Entry 6ZU5 (electron microscopy, 2.90 A resolution); this record covers chains L50 and LT0 of the 74 polymer chains in the assembly.

[Chain L50]
Molecule: 25S rRNA
From: Paranosema locustae
Sequence (2639 nucleotides; each row starts with the number of its first residue):
     1 ACACACCCCG GUGGGGGAUC CCUCGGCCUG CGCGCCGGGC AAGGACGCGG ACGCACGCGA
    61 UAGACGGCAC GAUCCUCAGA CACGACUGCC GGUCUCCGAC AGCGGCGCAG CCGCAGACAA
   121 CCCCCCGGAC UUAAGCAUAU CACUAGGGGG CGGAGAAGAA ACCAACAGGG AUUCCUGCAG
   181 UAGCGGCGAG CGAACAGGGA CGAGCCCGCA UGGCAAUCGG CAUCGCCGAG UUGUGACAGC
   241 GCACCGCGAA CGCCCCGGAC AGGGCGGCCA CAGAGGGCGA CAGCCCCGUA GCAGCGCGCA
   301 GCGGAGCGAG UAGCGCUGCU UGGUCAUGCA GCGCGAAGCG GUGGUGGCGC CAUCGAAGGC
   361 UAAAUACGCC GCAGGACCGA UAGCGCACAA GUACCGCGAG GGGACGGCGA CGAGCAGCCC
   421 GCAGGGGCGG CGAAAGCGUG AAACCACCGG GGCGCCCACU UGUGGGCCCC GUCUUGAAAC
   481 ACGGACCAAG GAGUGCAUGU GCGCAGCGAG UCCGCUCCGC GGCGCAGCGA AGGCCAUCGA
   541 GCUGCGCACA UGCGACCCGA UAGGCAGUGA ACUACGCCUG GGCAGGGCGA AGCCCGCGGA
   601 AACGCAGGUG GAGGCCCCGA GCCGUUCUGA CGUGCAAUUC GAUGGCGCGA CCUGGGCGUA
   661 GCGGCGAAAG ACCAAUCGAA CUGCCUGGUA GCUGGUUCCC UCCGAAAUGU CCCGCAGGAC
   721 AGCGGGCGCC CCGCAGGUCU GCCGCGUAGA GCAAUGGCGC GGCGUCCGGC AGCGCCGGCG
   781 CACCCCCAAA CUGCGAAGCG GCAGGGCGCG CGCAGCAGCG UGCGCGCGCA CAACUGCGGG
   841 CGCCUAGUGG GCCGCCGCUG GUAAGCAGCG CCGGCAAUGA GGACACAACC UCGUGCGCGG
   901 GCAAGGGACC CCAGCUGCGC ACACAGACGA AGGGCGCGGG CGCGUCGCGA CAGCAGGGCG
   961 GUGGCCAUAG AGGUCGGCAC CCGCUAAGAA CCGUGUUGCA ACGUACCUGC CGAACACGCC
  1021 CGCCCCGAAA AUGGACGGUG CUCAGCGCAG CCCCGACCCC GCGCACGCAC AGCGUGGUAG
  1081 GAGGGCGCGC CGGCGCCGCA GAAGCGCAUG CGUGCGCAUG CGUGGAGGCA CCCGCGGCGC
  1141 AGAUCUUGGU GGCAGUAGCA CACUCGGGCG CGAGCCCCGA GGGCCGGGAG ACGGGUUCUU
  1201 CCGCCAGGCC GCUCCGCGGA AGGUGAGCCG GGUCCUAAGG ACGCGCUGGC CCGCAACCGA
  1261 CAGGCAAGCG GGCACACAUU CCCGCGCCGU GUGCCAUGCG GCAACGCACC GUGCGCGGCC
  1321 GGGCGCAGGG CUGGCGCCGG GGGCCCUCCU CCCCCGCAAA GCGGCCCGCC UGCGGACUCU
  1381 UGCAGCACGA GGCAGCCCGC GCCGCGUGGC GGGGCCGUCG CCGCGCGCCA GGACUCGCCC
  1441 CCCGUGAAGC CCCGCGCACG CACACACACG CCCGUACCAA UCCGCACCAG GGCUCCAGGG
  1501 CGCGCACCCC ACGGCCAGGG CCCACGCAGG UUUGGGAAUU CGGCAAGCUG GAUCCGCAAC
  1561 CUCGGGACAA GGAUUGGCUC CGGGCGCCGG AGCUGUCGCU UCCAAGGGGA AUCCGACUGU
  1621 UUAGUAAAAA CAUAGCCUUG CGCCGCACGC AAGGUGAAUU CUGCCCAGUG CCCGGGACGU
  1681 CACGCCGGCG CGACCCGCGC ACGCACGGGU CAACGGCGGG AGUAACUAUG ACUCUCUUAA
  1741 GGUAGCCAAA CGCCUCGUCA UCUAAUUAGU GACGCGCAUG AAUGGAGCAA CGAGAUUCCC
  1801 ACUGUCCCUA CCUGCUCCCC AGCGAACCCA CUGCCAAGGG AACGGGCUUG GCGCAGUCAG
  1861 CGGGGAAAGA AGACCCUGUU GAGCUUGACU CUAGUGUGGG GCCGCGGCGC GCCGCGCCGG
  1921 CGUAGGCAGG UGGGAGGUGC GCCGUGAGUG AAAGACCACU GCGCGCGCGC GCGCCCGCUU
  1981 CGCGCAGCAA CGCCCCCAGA UGGGGAGUUU GGCUGGGGCG GCACGUCUGC UAGACCCCAA
  2041 CGCAGACGUC CUACGGUGGG CUCAGCGCGG ACAGAACCCG CGCGUCGAGC ACAAGGGCAA
  2101 ACGCCCGCCU CACGGCGCCC CCCCGGGUGC CGGCGGGAAA CCGGGGCCUA GCGAUCCCUC
  2161 GCGCAUGCAC GCCGCGUCGC GGGGGUGGCU GAAAAGUUAC CACAGGGAUA ACUGGCUUGU
  2221 GGCGGCCAAG CGUCCGCAGC GACGCCGCUU UUUGAUUCUU CGAUGUCGGC UCUUCCUAGC
  2281 AUGGCGUGGC AGCGCGCGCC AAGUGUUGGA UUGUUCACCC ACUGACAGGG AACGUGAGCU
  2341 GGGUUUAGAC CGUCGUGAGA CAGGUUAGUU UUACCCUACU GAGCGCGGAC ACACCGGGCA
  2401 GCGCGGGCUA GUACGAGAGG AACGCCCGUG CGGGGCCGCU GGUCCGCGCC UGUCCGACAG
  2461 GGCAGGUGCG CCGCUACGCC CCGUGCGUGU ACGGCUGGAC GCCUCUAAGC CGGAGCCGCC
  2521 CCCCCGUGUG UCUAAACCCC UGGUUUCCGC CCCCCGCGAC CACGACGCGG CCGGGGGCUG
  2581 GUGCUGUGCG CGUGCGAGCU CUGCGAGCCG CUGAGGCUUC CAGACCCCUG CGGGGUGUU
Disordered / not traced: 1-3, 771-773, 943-1016, 1357-1360, 1406-1425, 1676-1678, 1909-1973, 2385-2386, 2500-2501, 2538-2542, 2593, 2601-2602
Ion coordination: Mg2+ site 1 near C21 (its only coordinating residue here); Mg2+ site 2 near A41 (its only coordinating residue here); Mg2+ site 3 near U61 (its only coordinating residue here); Mg2+ site 4: C65, G66; Mg2+ site 5: G128, C565 (shared with 2 residues of chain LN0); Mg2+ site 6: G135, C136, G1881; Mg2+ site 7: G135, C136; Mg2+ site 8 near C143 (its only coordinating residue here); Mg2+ site 9 near A156 (its only coordinating residue here); Mg2+ site 10 near G208 (its only coordinating residue here); Mg2+ site 11 near A249 (its only coordinating residue here); Mg2+ site 12 near G318 (its only coordinating residue here); 100 more Mg2+ sites not listed

[Chain LT0]
Protein: eL21
From: Paranosema locustae
Chain sequence (160 residues; row label = number of the first residue in the row):
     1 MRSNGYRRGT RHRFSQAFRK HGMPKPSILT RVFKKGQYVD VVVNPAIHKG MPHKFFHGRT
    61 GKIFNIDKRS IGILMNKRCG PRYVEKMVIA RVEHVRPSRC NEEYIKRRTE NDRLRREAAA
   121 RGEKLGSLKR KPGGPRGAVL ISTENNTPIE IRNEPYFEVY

[Chain L50 / chain LT0 interface]
Contacting residue pairs (145):
  G722(L50) with Pro81(LT0), phosphate contact; Arg82(LT0), salt bridge to the phosphate
  C723(L50) with Pro81(LT0), phosphate contact
  U740(L50) with Glu103(LT0), hydrogen bond to the sugar
  G741(L50) with Cys100(LT0), hydrogen bond to the base; Glu103(LT0), sugar contact
  C742(L50) with Arg99(LT0), hydrogen bond to the phosphate; Cys100(LT0), base contact
  C743(L50) with Asp40(LT0), sugar contact; Gly58(LT0), base contact; Arg96(LT0), hydrogen bond to the phosphate; Arg99(LT0), salt bridge to the phosphate
  G744(L50) with His57(LT0), hydrogen bond to the phosphate; Gly58(LT0), sugar contact; Arg96(LT0), salt bridge to the phosphate
  C745(L50) with His57(LT0), phosphate contact
  G746(L50) with His12(LT0), phosphate contact; Arg13(LT0), phosphate contact
  A790(L50) with Arg11(LT0), hydrogen bond to the phosphate
  C791(L50) with Arg11(LT0), salt bridge to the phosphate
  U792(L50) with Arg11(LT0), salt bridge to the phosphate; His12(LT0), phosphate contact
  G793(L50) with Phe18(LT0), sugar contact
  G800(L50) with Gly58(LT0), hydrogen bond to the base; Arg59(LT0), sugar contact
  G801(L50) with Arg59(LT0), sugar contact; Thr60(LT0), hydrogen bond to the sugar
  C802(L50) with Tyr38(LT0), phosphate contact; Thr60(LT0), sugar contact; Cys100(LT0), hydrogen bond to the sugar
  A803(L50) with Tyr38(LT0), sugar contact; Cys100(LT0), sugar contact; Asn101(LT0), sugar contact; Tyr104(LT0), sugar contact
  G804(L50) with Tyr104(LT0), sugar contact; Arg107(LT0), hydrogen bond to the sugar; Arg130(LT0), hydrogen bond to the base
  G805(L50) with Tyr104(LT0), hydrogen bond to the sugar; Arg108(LT0), base contact; Asp112(LT0), hydrogen bond to the base
  G806(L50) with Arg108(LT0), sugar contact
  C807(L50) with Arg108(LT0), sugar contact; Asp112(LT0), hydrogen bond to the sugar; Arg116(LT0), hydrogen bond to the sugar
  G808(L50) with Arg116(LT0), hydrogen bond to the sugar
  U821(L50) with Lys34(LT0), salt bridge to the phosphate
  G822(L50) with Lys34(LT0), phosphate contact; Lys35(LT0), hydrogen bond to the phosphate
  C823(L50) with Lys35(LT0), salt bridge to the phosphate
  C829(L50) with Arg115(LT0), sugar contact; Arg116(LT0), sugar contact; Ala119(LT0), phosphate contact
  A830(L50) with Arg115(LT0), hydrogen bond to the phosphate; Ala119(LT0), phosphate contact
  C831(L50) with Arg115(LT0), salt bridge to the phosphate; Leu125(LT0), phosphate contact; Gly126(LT0), phosphate contact
  A832(L50) with Ser127(LT0), hydrogen bond to the phosphate; Lys129(LT0), phosphate contact
  A833(L50) with Arg107(LT0), salt bridge to the phosphate; Lys129(LT0), phosphate contact; Arg130(LT0), salt bridge to the phosphate; Pro132(LT0), sugar contact
  C834(L50) with Lys129(LT0), salt bridge to the phosphate
  A2023(L50) with Met1(LT0), base contact
  C2027(L50) with Ser3(LT0), hydrogen bond to the phosphate; Asn4(LT0), hydrogen bond to the phosphate; Gly5(LT0), hydrogen bond to the phosphate
  U2028(L50) with Ser3(LT0), hydrogen bond to the phosphate; Asn4(LT0), phosphate contact; Gly5(LT0), hydrogen bond to the phosphate; Arg7(LT0), phosphate contact; Arg8(LT0), hydrogen bond to the phosphate
  G2029(L50) with Arg2(LT0), salt bridge to the phosphate; Arg7(LT0), phosphate contact; Arg8(LT0), phosphate contact; Gly9(LT0), hydrogen bond to the phosphate; Thr10(LT0), hydrogen bond to the phosphate; Arg11(LT0), hydrogen bond to the sugar
  C2030(L50) with Arg2(LT0), salt bridge to the phosphate; Arg11(LT0), phosphate contact
  U2031(L50) with Arg2(LT0), base contact
  A2032(L50) with Met1(LT0), base contact
  C2035(L50) with Arg13(LT0), hydrogen bond to the sugar; Arg59(LT0), hydrogen bond to the base
  C2036(L50) with Arg13(LT0), salt bridge to the phosphate; Lys54(LT0), hydrogen bond to the phosphate; Phe55(LT0), sugar contact
  C2037(L50) with Arg8(LT0), salt bridge to the phosphate; Lys54(LT0), salt bridge to the phosphate
  C2038(L50) with Arg8(LT0), salt bridge to the phosphate
  A2039(L50) with Met1(LT0), hydrogen bond to the phosphate
  A2040(L50) with Met1(LT0), phosphate contact
  G2042(L50) with Met1(LT0), base contact
  G2095(L50) with Arg11(LT0), hydrogen bond to the phosphate
  G2096(L50) with Arg7(LT0), hydrogen bond to the sugar; Arg11(LT0), salt bridge to the phosphate; Phe14(LT0), hydrogen bond to the sugar; Ser15(LT0), phosphate contact; Pro45(LT0), sugar contact; His48(LT0), base contact
  G2097(L50) with Ser15(LT0), phosphate contact; Gln16(LT0), hydrogen bond to the phosphate; His21(LT0), salt bridge to the phosphate; Pro45(LT0), sugar contact; Ala46(LT0), sugar contact; His48(LT0), hydrogen bond to the sugar
  C2098(L50) with Gln16(LT0), hydrogen bond to the phosphate; His21(LT0), salt bridge to the phosphate; Gly22(LT0), hydrogen bond to the phosphate; Met23(LT0), sugar contact; Ala46(LT0), phosphate contact
  A2099(L50) with Gly22(LT0), phosphate contact
  C2102(L50) with Met23(LT0), hydrogen bond to the base; Ala46(LT0), hydrogen bond to the base; His48(LT0), hydrogen bond to the base
  C2119(L50) with Met87(LT0), hydrogen bond to the sugar; Ile89(LT0), sugar contact
  C2120(L50) with Tyr6(LT0), sugar contact; Lys86(LT0), phosphate contact; Met87(LT0), hydrogen bond to the phosphate
  C2121(L50) with Lys77(LT0), salt bridge to the phosphate; Lys86(LT0), salt bridge to the phosphate
  G2127(L50) with Gly50(LT0), hydrogen bond to the phosphate
  U2128(L50) with Gly50(LT0), phosphate contact; Asp67(LT0), hydrogen bond to the sugar; Ser70(LT0), hydrogen bond to the phosphate; Ile89(LT0), sugar contact; Arg91(LT0), salt bridge to the phosphate
  G2129(L50) with Asp67(LT0), phosphate contact; Lys68(LT0), hydrogen bond to the phosphate; Arg69(LT0), hydrogen bond to the phosphate; Ser70(LT0), hydrogen bond to the phosphate
  C2130(L50) with Lys68(LT0), phosphate contact
  C2142(L50) with Arg69(LT0), salt bridge to the phosphate
  G2143(L50) with Lys49(LT0), salt bridge to the phosphate
  G2144(L50) with Lys49(LT0), salt bridge to the phosphate
  C2147(L50) with His48(LT0), hydrogen bond to the base
  C2148(L50) with Arg7(LT0), hydrogen bond to the sugar; His48(LT0), sugar contact
  U2149(L50) with Gly5(LT0), sugar contact; Tyr6(LT0), hydrogen bond to the phosphate; Arg7(LT0), hydrogen bond to the sugar
  A2150(L50) with Gly5(LT0), phosphate contact; Tyr6(LT0), phosphate contact
Also at the interface, not in a pair above, chain L50 (70 interface residues in all): A721, U747, C794, G2125, C2141
Also at the interface, not in a pair above, chain LT0 (74 interface residues in all): Val42, His53, Asn76, Tyr83, Glu85, Val88, Glu102, Lys124, Leu128, Lys131

[Overview]
70 residues of chain L50 face 74 of chain LT0 across their interface; the contacts include 54 hydrogen bonds
and 26 salt bridges. Among the polar pairs are G741(L50)-Cys100(LT0), G800(L50)-Gly58(LT0) and
G804(L50)-Arg130(LT0). C65(L50) and G66(L50) form the Mg2+ site 4.
Chain L50 is 25S rRNA and chain LT0 is eL21, both from Paranosema locustae; the structure, Structure of the
Paranosema locustae ribosome in complex with Lso2, was determined by electron microscopy.
